Entry 6GBU (X-ray diffraction, 3.44 A resolution); this record covers chains D and H of the 8 polymer chains in the assembly.

[Chain D (and H)]
Name: Intersectin-1
Source organism: Homo sapiens
Notes: chain H of this document is another copy of the same molecule, construct and numbering; everything in this record applies to it too
UniProt: Q15811 (ITSN1_HUMAN), isoform Q15811-9; residues 1-65 here correspond to UniProt positions 1069-1133 (UniProt number = residue number + 1068)
Amino-acid sequence (65 residues; numbered 1 to 65; the number before each row is that of its first residue):
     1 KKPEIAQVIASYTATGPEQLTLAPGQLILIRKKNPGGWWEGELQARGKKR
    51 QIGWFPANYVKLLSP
Disordered / not traced: 1 (chain H: 1-2)

[Chain D / chain H interface]
Pairs across the interface (7; chain D residue first):
  S11(D) with T13(H), hydrogen bond; T21(H)
  Y12(D) with T13(H)
  T13(D) with S11(H), hydrogen bond; Y12(H); T13(H), hydrogen bond (backbone-side chain)
  T21(D) with S11(H)

[Summary]
Chain D and chain H each contribute 4 residues to their interface; the contacts include 3 hydrogen bonds.
Polar contacts include S11(D)-T13(H) and T13(D)-T13(H).
Chain D and chain H are both Intersectin-1 (Homo sapiens); the structure, Crystal structure of the second SH3
domain of FCHSD2 (SH3-2) in complex with the fourth SH3 ..., was determined by X-ray diffraction.
